PDB entry 9FNE | electron microscopy, 4.00 A resolution | chains C and D of the 11 polymer chains in the assembly

Chain C:
Protein: DNA-directed RNA polymerase subunit beta
From: Mycolicibacterium smegmatis MC2 155
Notes: EC 2.7.7.6
UniProtKB: P60281 (RPOB_MYCS2); residue numbers follow UniProt; this construct covers 1-1169
Amino-acid sequence (1169 residues; each row starts with the number of its first residue):
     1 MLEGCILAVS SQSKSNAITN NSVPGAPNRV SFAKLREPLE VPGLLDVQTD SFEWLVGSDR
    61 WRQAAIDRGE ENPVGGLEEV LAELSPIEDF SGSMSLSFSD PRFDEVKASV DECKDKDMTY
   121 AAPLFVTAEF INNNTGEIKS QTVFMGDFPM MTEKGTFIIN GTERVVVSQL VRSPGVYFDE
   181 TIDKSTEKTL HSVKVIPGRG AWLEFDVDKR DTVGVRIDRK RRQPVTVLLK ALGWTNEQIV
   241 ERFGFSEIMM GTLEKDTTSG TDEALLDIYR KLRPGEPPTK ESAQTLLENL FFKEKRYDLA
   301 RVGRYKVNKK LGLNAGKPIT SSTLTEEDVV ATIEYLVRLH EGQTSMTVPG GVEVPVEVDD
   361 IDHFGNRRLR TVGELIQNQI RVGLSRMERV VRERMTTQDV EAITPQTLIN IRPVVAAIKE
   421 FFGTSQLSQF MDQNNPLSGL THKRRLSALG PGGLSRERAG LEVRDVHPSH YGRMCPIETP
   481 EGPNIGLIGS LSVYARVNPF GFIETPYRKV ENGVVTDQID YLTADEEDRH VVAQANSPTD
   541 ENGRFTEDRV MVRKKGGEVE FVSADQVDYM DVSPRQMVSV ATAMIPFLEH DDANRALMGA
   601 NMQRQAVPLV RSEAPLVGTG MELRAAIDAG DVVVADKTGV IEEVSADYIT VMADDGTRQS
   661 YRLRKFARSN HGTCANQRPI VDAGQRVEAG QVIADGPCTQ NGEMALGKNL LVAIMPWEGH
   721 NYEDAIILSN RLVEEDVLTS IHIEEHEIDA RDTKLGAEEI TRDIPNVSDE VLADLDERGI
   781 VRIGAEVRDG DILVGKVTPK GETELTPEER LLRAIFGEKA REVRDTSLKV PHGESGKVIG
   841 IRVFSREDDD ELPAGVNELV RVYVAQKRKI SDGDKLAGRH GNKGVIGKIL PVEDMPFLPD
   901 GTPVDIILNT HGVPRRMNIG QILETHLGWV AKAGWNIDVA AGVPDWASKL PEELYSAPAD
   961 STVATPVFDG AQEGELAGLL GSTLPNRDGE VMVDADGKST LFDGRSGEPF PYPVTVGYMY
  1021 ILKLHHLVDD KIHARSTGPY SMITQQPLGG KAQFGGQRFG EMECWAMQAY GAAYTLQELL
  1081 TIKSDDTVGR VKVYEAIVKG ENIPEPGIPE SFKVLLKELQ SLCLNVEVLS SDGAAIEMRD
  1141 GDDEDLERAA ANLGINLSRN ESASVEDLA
Not modelled in the structure: 1-20, 1142-1169

Chain D:
Protein: DNA-directed RNA polymerase subunit beta'
From: Mycolicibacterium smegmatis MC2 155
Notes: EC 2.7.7.6
UniProtKB: A0QS66 (RPOC_MYCS2); residue numbers follow UniProt; this construct covers 1-1317
Amino-acid sequence (1317 residues; numbered 1 to 1317; the number before each row is that of its first residue):
     1 MLDVNFFDEL RIGLATADDI RNWSYGEVKK PETINYRTLK PEKDGLFCEK IFGPTRDWEC
    61 YCGKYKRVRF KGIICERCGV EVTRAKVRRE RMGHIELAAP VTHIWYFKGV PSRLGYLLDL
   121 APKDLEKIIY FAAYVITSVD DEMRHNELST LEAEMAVEKK AVEDQRDADL EARAQKLEAD
   181 LAELEAEGAK SDVRRKVRDS GEREMRQLRD RAQRELDRLD EIWNTFTKLA PKQLIVDEVL
   241 YRELQDRYGE YFTGAMGAES IKKLIENFDI DAEAESLREV IRSGKGQKKL RALKRLKVVA
   301 AFQQSGNSPM GMVLDAVPVI PPELRPMVQL DGGRFATSDL NDLYRRVINR NNRLKRLIDL
   361 GAPEIIVNNE KRMLQESVDA LFDNGRRGRP VTGPGNRPLK SLSDLLKGKQ GRFRQNLLGK
   421 RVDYSGRSVI VVGPQLKLHQ CGLPKLMALE LFKPFVMKRL VDLNHAQNIK SAKRMVERQR
   481 PQVWDVLEEV IAEHPVLLNR APTLHRLGIQ AFEPQLVEGK AIQLHPLVCE AFNADFDGDQ
   541 MAVHLPLSAE AQAEARILML SSNNILSPAS GKPLAMPRLD MVTGLYYLTT LVEGATGEYQ
   601 AATKDAPEQG VYSSPAEAIM AMDRGALSVR AKIKVRLTEL RPPTDLEAQL FENGWKPGDA
   661 WTAETTLGRV MFNELLPKSY PFVNEQMHKK VQARIINDLA ERFPMIVVAQ TVDKLKDAGF
   721 YWATRSGVTV SMADVLVPPQ KQEILERHEA EADAIERKYQ RGALNHTERN ESLVKIWQDA
   781 TEEVGKALEE FYPADNPIIT IVKSGATGNL TQTRTLAGMK GLVTNPKGEF IPRPIKSSFR
   841 EGLTVLEYFI NTHGARKGLA DTALRTADSG YLTRRLVDVS QDVIVREHDC ETERGINVTL
   901 AERGPDGTLI RDAHVETSAF ARTLATDAVD ANGNVIIERG HDLGDPAIDA LLAAGITTVK
   961 VRSVLTCTSA TGVCAMCYGR SMATGKLVDI GEAVGIVAAQ SIGEPGTQLT MRTFHQGGVT
  1021 GGADIVGGLP RVQELFEARV PRNKAPIADV AGRVRLEESD KFFKITIVPD DGGEEVVYDK
  1081 LSKRQRLRVI THEDGTEGVL SDGDHVEVGD QLMEGAADPH EVLRVQGPRE VQIHLVKEVQ
  1141 EVYRAQGVSI HDKHIEVIVR QMLRRVTIID SGSTEFLPGS LTERAEFEAE NRRVVAEGGE
  1201 PAAGRPVLMG ITKASLATDS WLSAASFQET TRVLTDAAIN CRSDKLNGLK ENVIIGKLIP
  1261 AGTGISRYRN IQVQPTEEAR AAAYTIPSYE DQYYSPDFGQ ATGAAVPLDD YGYSDYR
Not modelled in the structure: 1013-1025, 1093-1097, 1284-1317
Ion coordination: Zn2+ site 1: Cys60, Cys62, Cys75, Cys78; Mg2+: Asp535, Asp537, Asp539; Zn2+ site 2: Cys890, Cys967, Cys974, Cys977
Swiss-Prot annotation at these positions:
  - binding site (Zn(2+)): Cys60, Cys62, Cys75, Cys78, Cys890, Cys967, Cys974, Cys977
  - binding site (Mg(2+)): Asp535, Asp537, Asp539

Interface between chain C and chain D:
Contacting residue pairs - 319 pairs, chain C then chain D:
  Lys184(C) - Arg1084(D)
  Leu461(C) - Ala860(D)  hydrophobic
  Arg464(C) - Arg856(D)
  Asp465(C) - Pro826(D)
  Val466(C) - Pro826(D)
  Val466(C) - Phe849(D)  hydrophobic
  Val466(C) - His853(D)  hydrogen bond (backbone-side chain)
  Val466(C) - Arg856(D)
  Tyr471(C) - Val845(D)
  Tyr471(C) - Phe849(D)
  Pro476(C) - Phe849(D)  hydrophobic
  Pro476(C) - Arg856(D)  hydrogen bond (backbone-side chain)
  Ile477(C) - Tyr848(D)  hydrophobic
  Ile477(C) - Thr852(D)
  Thr479(C) - Arg856(D)
  Ile485(C) - Leu859(D)  hydrophobic
  Gln534(C) - Val845(D)
  Met551(C) - Leu846(D)  hydrophobic
  Arg553(C) - Leu846(D)
  Val559(C) - Arg833(D)  hydrogen bond (backbone-side chain)
  Val559(C) - Leu846(D)  hydrophobic
  Phe561(C) - Arg833(D)
  Met577(C) - Val845(D)  hydrophobic
  Met577(C) - Phe849(D)  hydrophobic
  Leu588(C) - Tyr848(D)
  Glu589(C) - Phe839(D)
  Glu589(C) - Gly842(D)
  Glu589(C) - Leu843(D)
  His590(C) - Phe839(D)  hydrogen bond (side chain-backbone)
  His590(C) - Arg840(D)  hydrogen bond (side chain-backbone)
  His590(C) - Glu841(D)
  His590(C) - Gly842(D)
  Asp591(C) - Phe839(D)
  Asp591(C) - Tyr848(D)  hydrogen bond (backbone-side chain)
  Asp592(C) - Tyr848(D)
  Asp592(C) - Asn851(D)  hydrogen bond
  Ala593(C) - Asn851(D)
  Ala593(C) - Thr852(D)
  Ala593(C) - Ala855(D)  hydrophobic
  Asn594(C) - Ala855(D)
  Asn594(C) - Leu859(D)
  Ala596(C) - Tyr848(D)
  Ile714(C) - Thr729(D)
  Met715(C) - Thr724(D)
  Pro716(C) - Asp580(D)
  Pro716(C) - Thr724(D)  hydrogen bond (backbone-side chain)
  Glu718(C) - Pro434(D)
  Glu718(C) - Thr724(D)
  Glu718(C) - Arg725(D)  salt bridge
  Gly719(C) - Val432(D)
  Gly719(C) - Phe720(D)
  His720(C) - Val432(D)
  His720(C) - Pro434(D)
  His720(C) - Gln435(D)
  Tyr722(C) - Val432(D)
  Tyr722(C) - Pro526(D)
  Tyr722(C) - Cys529(D)  hydrophobic
  Tyr722(C) - Phe536(D)
  Tyr722(C) - Arg578(D)  hydrogen bond
  Tyr722(C) - Leu579(D)  hydrophobic
  Tyr722(C) - Asp580(D)
  Tyr722(C) - Phe720(D)  hydrophobic
  Glu723(C) - Asp535(D)
  Glu723(C) - Phe536(D)  hydrogen bond (backbone-backbone)
  Glu723(C) - Arg578(D)  salt bridge
  Glu723(C) - Leu579(D)
  Asp724(C) - Asp535(D)
  Asp724(C) - Phe536(D)
  Ala725(C) - Val432(D)  hydrophobic
  Arg751(C) - Gly332(D)
  Lys754(C) - Arg37(D)
  Lys754(C) - Leu39(D)
  Arg788(C) - Arg478(D)  hydrogen bond (side chain-backbone)
  Asp789(C) - Arg478(D)  hydrogen bond (backbone-side chain)
  Gly790(C) - Arg478(D)
  Asp791(C) - Arg478(D)  salt bridge
  Glu804(C) - Glu59(D)
  Gly873(C) - Ala521(D)
  Lys875(C) - Asp537(D)
  Lys875(C) - Gly538(D)
  Lys883(C) - Asp537(D)
  Gly884(C) - Phe536(D)
  Val885(C) - Val429(D)  hydrophobic
  Val885(C) - Ile430(D)
  Val885(C) - Val431(D)  hydrophobic
  Val885(C) - Phe536(D)
  Val885(C) - Gly538(D)
  Ile886(C) - Val431(D)
  Asn909(C) - Asp580(D)  hydrogen bond
  Thr910(C) - Val728(D)  hydrogen bond (side chain-backbone)
  Thr910(C) - Thr729(D)
  Thr910(C) - Val730(D)
  His911(C) - Asp580(D)  salt bridge
  His911(C) - Thr583(D)  hydrogen bond
  Val913(C) - Val730(D)  hydrophobic
  Pro914(C) - Val730(D)  hydrophobic
  Pro914(C) - Ile798(D)  hydrophobic
  Arg915(C) - Thr807(D)
  Arg915(C) - Gln812(D)
  Met917(C) - Gln812(D)
  Met917(C) - Thr815(D)
  Met917(C) - Leu816(D)  hydrophobic
  Met917(C) - Phe839(D)  hydrophobic
  Ile919(C) - Leu816(D)  hydrophobic
  Ile919(C) - Phe839(D)
  Ile919(C) - Arg840(D)
  Ile922(C) - Val730(D)
  Ile922(C) - Met732(D)
  His926(C) - Ser731(D)  hydrogen bond
  His926(C) - Met732(D)
  Glu973(C) - Arg840(D)  salt bridge
  Asp996(C) - Ser731(D)  hydrogen bond (backbone-side chain)
  Asp996(C) - Ala733(D)
  Lys998(C) - Thr729(D)
  Lys998(C) - Ser731(D)
  Lys998(C) - Asp734(D)  salt bridge
  Asp1003(C) - Arg725(D)  salt bridge
  Phe1010(C) - Thr724(D)
  Pro1011(C) - Arg725(D)
  Tyr1012(C) - Tyr587(D)
  Tyr1012(C) - Arg630(D)
  Tyr1012(C) - Arg725(D)
  Tyr1012(C) - Gly727(D)
  Pro1013(C) - Thr729(D)
  Val1014(C) - Thr729(D)
  Thr1015(C) - Val730(D)  hydrogen bond (side chain-backbone)
  Thr1015(C) - Ser731(D)
  Val1028(C) - Val429(D)  hydrophobic
  Val1028(C) - Lys520(D)
  Asp1029(C) - Lys520(D)  salt bridge
  Lys1031(C) - Arg427(D)
  Lys1031(C) - Gln540(D)
  Ile1032(C) - Arg427(D)
  His1033(C) - Gly426(D)
  His1033(C) - Arg427(D)  hydrogen bond (backbone-backbone)
  Ala1034(C) - Ser425(D)
  Ala1034(C) - Met447(D)  hydrophobic
  Ala1034(C) - Glu450(D)
  Arg1035(C) - Asp423(D)  salt bridge
  Arg1035(C) - Tyr424(D)  hydrogen bond (backbone-backbone)
  Arg1035(C) - Ser425(D)  hydrogen bond (backbone-backbone)
  Arg1035(C) - Glu450(D)
  Arg1035(C) - Leu451(D)
  Ser1036(C) - Asp423(D)
  Ser1036(C) - Tyr424(D)
  Ser1036(C) - Glu450(D)
  Tyr1040(C) - Asp423(D)  hydrogen bond
  Met1042(C) - Arg89(D)  hydrogen bond (backbone-side chain)
  Met1042(C) - Val328(D)  hydrophobic
  Ile1043(C) - Arg89(D)
  Ile1043(C) - Pro326(D)  hydrophobic
  Ile1043(C) - Arg412(D)
  Thr1044(C) - Arg412(D)
  Gln1045(C) - Arg89(D)
  Gln1046(C) - Asn416(D)  hydrogen bond (side chain-backbone)
  Gln1046(C) - Lys420(D)
  Pro1047(C) - Arg421(D)
  Pro1047(C) - Asp423(D)
  Leu1048(C) - Arg421(D)
  Gly1049(C) - Arg421(D)
  Phe1054(C) - Glu450(D)
  Gly1056(C) - Arg421(D)  hydrogen bond (backbone-side chain)
  Gly1056(C) - Val422(D)
  Gly1056(C) - Ser425(D)
  Gln1057(C) - Val422(D)
  Gln1057(C) - Ser425(D)  hydrogen bond (backbone-side chain)
  Gln1057(C) - Gly426(D)
  Gln1057(C) - Arg427(D)
  Arg1058(C) - Arg414(D)
  Arg1058(C) - Gln415(D)  hydrogen bond (side chain-backbone)
  Arg1058(C) - Gly419(D)  hydrogen bond (side chain-backbone)
  Arg1058(C) - Lys420(D)
  Phe1059(C) - Gly419(D)
  Phe1059(C) - Lys420(D)  hydrogen bond (backbone-backbone)
  Glu1061(C) - Leu418(D)
  Met1062(C) - Thr503(D)
  Glu1063(C) - Asn499(D)  hydrogen bond
  Glu1063(C) - Thr503(D)  hydrogen bond
  Glu1063(C) - Ile509(D)
  Cys1064(C) - Leu418(D)  hydrogen bond (side chain-backbone)
  Trp1065(C) - Arg874(D)
  Trp1065(C) - Val877(D)
  Trp1065(C) - Asp878(D)
  Trp1065(C) - Ile996(D)
  Trp1065(C) - Gln1000(D)  hydrogen bond (backbone-side chain)
  Ala1066(C) - Thr503(D)
  Ala1066(C) - Gln1000(D)
  Met1067(C) - Leu497(D)  hydrophobic
  Met1067(C) - Ile509(D)  hydrophobic
  Met1067(C) - Met559(D)  hydrophobic
  Gln1068(C) - Ala993(D)
  Gln1068(C) - Leu1249(D)
  Gln1068(C) - Val1253(D)
  Ala1069(C) - Arg506(D)
  Ala1069(C) - Ile996(D)  hydrophobic
  Ala1069(C) - Gln1000(D)
  Tyr1070(C) - Arg506(D)  hydrogen bond (side chain-backbone)
  Tyr1070(C) - Leu507(D)
  Tyr1070(C) - Ile509(D)  hydrogen bond (side chain-backbone)
  Tyr1070(C) - Leu558(D)
  Tyr1070(C) - Met559(D)  hydrophobic
  Tyr1070(C) - Asn564(D)  hydrogen bond
  Gly1071(C) - Leu558(D)
  Gly1071(C) - Gly1262(D)
  Gly1071(C) - Thr1263(D)  hydrogen bond (backbone-backbone)
  Ala1072(C) - Glu554(D)
  Ala1072(C) - Leu558(D)
  Ala1073(C) - Glu554(D)
  Ala1073(C) - Leu1258(D)
  Ala1073(C) - Ile1259(D)  hydrophobic
  Ala1073(C) - Thr1263(D)
  Ala1073(C) - Gly1264(D)
  Tyr1074(C) - Glu550(D)
  Tyr1074(C) - Glu554(D)  hydrogen bond (backbone-side chain)
  Tyr1074(C) - Leu1258(D)  hydrophobic
  Tyr1074(C) - Thr1263(D)
  Tyr1074(C) - Arg1269(D)
  Thr1075(C) - Ala551(D)
  Thr1075(C) - Glu554(D)  hydrogen bond
  Leu1076(C) - Val1253(D)  hydrophobic
  Gln1077(C) - Gly1256(D)
  Gln1077(C) - Leu1258(D)
  Glu1078(C) - Pro546(D)
  Glu1078(C) - Leu547(D)  hydrogen bond (side chain-backbone)
  Glu1078(C) - Ser548(D)  hydrogen bond
  Glu1078(C) - Ala551(D)
  Leu1079(C) - Val422(D)
  Leu1080(C) - Lys420(D)  hydrogen bond (backbone-side chain)
  Leu1080(C) - Val1253(D)
  Thr1081(C) - Gly1256(D)
  Lys1083(C) - Asp423(D)  hydrogen bond (backbone-backbone)
  Lys1083(C) - Leu545(D)  hydrogen bond (side chain-backbone)
  Lys1083(C) - Leu547(D)
  Ser1084(C) - Lys420(D)
  Ser1084(C) - Arg421(D)  hydrogen bond (side chain-backbone)
  Ser1084(C) - Val422(D)
  Asp1085(C) - Lys420(D)  salt bridge
  Tyr1094(C) - Tyr424(D)
  Tyr1094(C) - Lys453(D)
  Tyr1094(C) - Pro454(D)  hydrophobic
  Ile1097(C) - Tyr424(D)
  Ile1097(C) - Pro454(D)  hydrophobic
  Ile1097(C) - Phe455(D)  hydrophobic
  Ile1097(C) - Lys458(D)
  Val1098(C) - Lys458(D)
  Val1098(C) - Ile469(D)  hydrophobic
  Gly1100(C) - Lys458(D)
  Ile1103(C) - Ser548(D)
  Gly1107(C) - Val4(D)
  Ile1108(C) - Met1(D)
  Ile1108(C) - Val4(D)  hydrophobic
  Ile1108(C) - Phe7(D)  hydrophobic
  Pro1109(C) - Lys420(D)
  Pro1109(C) - Ile1255(D)
  Glu1110(C) - Arg89(D)  salt bridge
  Ser1111(C) - Asn416(D)  hydrogen bond (side chain-backbone)
  Ser1111(C) - Leu417(D)
  Phe1112(C) - Ile1255(D)  hydrophobic
  Leu1115(C) - Leu406(D)  hydrophobic
  Leu1115(C) - Phe413(D)  hydrophobic
  Leu1115(C) - Leu417(D)  hydrophobic
  Lys1117(C) - Glu90(D)
  Lys1117(C) - Leu324(D)
  Glu1118(C) - Leu406(D)
  Glu1118(C) - Arg412(D)  salt bridge
  Leu1119(C) - Leu406(D)  hydrophobic
  Leu1119(C) - Leu1234(D)  hydrophobic
  Gln1120(C) - Trp23(D)
  Gln1120(C) - Met92(D)
  Gln1120(C) - Pro318(D)
  Ser1121(C) - Pro318(D)
  Ser1121(C) - Ile320(D)
  Ser1121(C) - Phe382(D)
  Ser1121(C) - Leu402(D)
  Leu1122(C) - His103(D)  hydrogen bond (backbone-side chain)
  Leu1122(C) - Trp105(D)  hydrophobic
  Leu1122(C) - Phe382(D)
  Leu1122(C) - Leu402(D)  hydrophobic
  Leu1122(C) - Leu406(D)  hydrophobic
  Cys1123(C) - Ala15(D)
  Cys1123(C) - Ile20(D)  hydrophobic
  Cys1123(C) - Leu314(D)  hydrophobic
  Cys1123(C) - Pro318(D)
  Leu1124(C) - Gly13(D)
  Leu1124(C) - Trp23(D)
  Leu1124(C) - Trp105(D)  hydrophobic
  Leu1124(C) - Tyr106(D)
  Leu1124(C) - Ala1238(D)  hydrophobic
  Asn1125(C) - Arg11(D)
  Asn1125(C) - Ile12(D)
  Asn1125(C) - Gly13(D)  hydrogen bond (backbone-backbone)
  Asn1125(C) - Leu14(D)
  Asn1125(C) - Asp19(D)  hydrogen bond
  Asn1125(C) - Trp23(D)
  Val1126(C) - Arg11(D)
  Val1126(C) - Ile12(D)  hydrophobic
  Val1126(C) - Trp1221(D)  hydrophobic
  Glu1127(C) - Leu10(D)
  Glu1127(C) - Arg11(D)  salt bridge
  Val1128(C) - Phe7(D)  hydrophobic
  Val1128(C) - Glu9(D)
  Val1128(C) - Leu10(D)  hydrophobic
  Leu1129(C) - Asp8(D)  hydrogen bond (backbone-backbone)
  Leu1129(C) - Glu9(D)  hydrogen bond (backbone-backbone)
  Leu1129(C) - Arg11(D)
  Ser1130(C) - Phe6(D)
  Ser1130(C) - Asp8(D)
  Ser1131(C) - Asp8(D)
  Ile1136(C) - Met1(D)  hydrophobic
  Ile1136(C) - Phe7(D)  hydrophobic
  Glu1137(C) - Met1(D)
  Met1138(C) - Met1(D)
  Arg1139(C) - Tyr25(D)  hydrogen bond
  Arg1139(C) - Glu90(D)  hydrogen bond (side chain-backbone)
  Asp1140(C) - Met1(D)
  Asp1140(C) - Leu2(D)
  Asp1140(C) - Lys86(D)
  Gly1141(C) - Arg84(D)  hydrogen bond (backbone-side chain)
  Gly1141(C) - Lys86(D)
Other interface residues (no listed pair), chain C (165 interface residues in all): Glu187, His467, Pro468, His470, Cys475, Gly486, Pro574, Leu597, Trp717, Gly887, Leu923, Phe968, Gln972, Ala977, Gly1060, Val1093, Lys1099, Val1114, Leu1116
Other interface residues (no listed pair), chain D (180 interface residues in all): Lys66, Glu323, Leu405, Ser428, Pro444, Met457, Glu477, Gln479, Pro502, His505, Gln510, Ala534, Ala542, His544, Met581, Tyr721, Ala723, Ser726, Ile801, Ala806, Thr844, Lys857, Val997, Lys1250, Ile1254, Ala1261

Summary:
165 residues of chain C face 180 of chain D across their interface, with 54 hydrogen bonds and 13 salt
bridges. Polar pairs include Glu718(C)-Arg725(D), Glu723(C)-Arg578(D) and Asp791(C)-Arg478(D). Curated
annotation (UniProt) lists 8 Zn2+-binding residues and 3 Mg2+-binding residues on chain D.
Here chain C is DNA-directed RNA polymerase subunit beta and chain D is DNA-directed RNA polymerase subunit
beta', both from Mycolicibacterium smegmatis MC2 155. Entry 9FNE (Mycobacterial PafBC-bound transcription
initiation complex) was determined by electron microscopy together with 9FND from the same study.
